PDB entry 5BKN | X-ray diffraction, 3.00 A resolution | chains E and n of the 39 polymer chains in the assembly

# Chain E
Molecule: Coat protein
From: Satellite tobacco mosaic virus
Reference sequence: P17574 (COAT_STMV); residues 1-159 here = UniProt positions 1-159
Sequence (159 residues; row label = number of the first residue in the row):
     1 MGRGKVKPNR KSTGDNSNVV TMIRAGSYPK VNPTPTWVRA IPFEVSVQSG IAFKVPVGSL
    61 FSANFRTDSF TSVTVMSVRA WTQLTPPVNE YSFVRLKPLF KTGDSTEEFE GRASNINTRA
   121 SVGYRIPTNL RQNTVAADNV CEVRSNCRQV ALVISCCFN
Disordered / not traced: 1-15

# Chain n
Molecule: 8-nt RNA strand
From: Satellite tobacco mosaic virus
Sequence (8 nucleotides; numbered 182 to 189; the number before each row is that of its first residue):
   182 UUUUUUUU
Disordered / not traced: 189

# Chain E / chain n interface
Pairs across the interface (6):
  Asn16(E) - U183(n)  sugar contact
  Ser17(E) - U183(n)  phosphate contact
  Ser17(E) - U184(n)  phosphate contact
  Asn18(E) - U183(n)  sugar contact
  Val19(E) - U184(n)  sugar contact
  Thr21(E) - U184(n)  phosphate contact
Interface residues without a listed pair, chain E (6 interface residues in all): Arg24
Interface residues without a listed pair, chain n (4 interface residues in all): U182, U186

# Summary
Chain E and chain n form an interface of 6 and 4 residues respectively.
Here chain E is Coat protein and chain n is an 8-nt RNA strand, both from Satellite tobacco mosaic virus.
Entry 5BKN (Crystallographic structure of a cubic crystal form of STMV (84.5 degree rotation) grown from
chloride) was determined by X-ray diffraction together with 5BKL, 7M2T, 7M2V, 7M3T, 7M50 and 7M57 from the
same study.
